4F86 - chains A and F of the 6 polymer chains in the assembly; structure by X-ray diffraction, 3.00 A resolution.

Chain A (and F):
Name: Geranyl diphosphate 2-C-methyltransferase
Organism: Streptomyces lasaliensis
Notes: EC 2.1.1.-; chain F of this document is another copy of the same molecule, construct and numbering; everything in this record applies to it too
Reference sequence: D3KYU3 (GPPMT_STRLS); residues 1-300 here = UniProt positions 1-300
Chain sequence (320 residues; numbered -19 to 300; the number before each row is that of its first residue; numbers below 1 keep their minus sign (Met-19 is residue -19)):
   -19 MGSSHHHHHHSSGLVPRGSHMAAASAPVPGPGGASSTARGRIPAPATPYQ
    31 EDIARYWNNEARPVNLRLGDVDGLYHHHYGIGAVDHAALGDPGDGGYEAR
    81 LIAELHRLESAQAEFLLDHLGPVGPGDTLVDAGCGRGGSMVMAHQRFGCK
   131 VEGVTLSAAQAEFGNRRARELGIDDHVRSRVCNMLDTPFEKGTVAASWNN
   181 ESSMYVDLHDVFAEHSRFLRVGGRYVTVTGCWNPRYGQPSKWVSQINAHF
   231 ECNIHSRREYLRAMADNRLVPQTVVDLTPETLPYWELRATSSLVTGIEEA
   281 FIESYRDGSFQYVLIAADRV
Unresolved in the structure: -19 to 25 (chain F: -19 to 26, 40-41, 72-74)
Sequence notes: expression tag (-19 to 0)
Metal / ion sites: Mg2+: Asn45 (together with geranyl diphosphate)
Small-molecule neighbours:
  - geranyl diphosphate (GPP): Trp37, Glu40, Arg42, Val44, Asn45, His57, His58, Tyr59, Glu181, Met184, Tyr185, Ile226, Phe230, Ile234, Arg268, Thr275, Phe281, Phe290
  - sinefungin (SFG): Gln30, Ile33, Trp37, His56, His57, His58, Asp111, Gly113, Cys114, Gly115, Ser119, Val134, Thr135, Leu136, Ser137, Gln140, Cys162, Asn163, Met164, Asn180, Glu181, Ser182, Tyr185, Val186
Reported in the primary citation:
  - self-association interface (contacts with another copy of this molecule); pairs are residue here / residue on that copy: Tyr29-Tyr216 (backbone contact), Asp32-Tyr216, Thr27, Pro28
  - conformationally variable residues (order/disorder transition, side-chain flip): Ala26 to Asp52, His57
  - binding site for sinefungin: His57, His58, Val134, Thr135, Leu136, Gln140, Asn163, Met164, Tyr185, Val186
  - binding site for geranyl diphosphate: Tyr36, Trp37, Arg42, Asn45, His57, Tyr59, Glu181, Met184, Tyr185, Ile226, Phe230, Ile234, Arg268, Phe281, Phe290
  - Mg2+ coordination: Asn45, His58, Glu89
  - mutagenesis - Y59F: unchanged catalytic activity on geranyl diphosphate
  - mutagenesis - E181A: abolished catalytic activity on geranyl diphosphate
  - catalytic residues: Tyr59, Glu181, Tyr185, Phe230

Interface between chain A and chain F:
Residue-residue contacts (35):
  Gly202(A) - Arg215(F)  hydrogen bond (backbone-side chain)
  Pro214(A) - Val300(F)  hydrophobic
  Arg215(A) - Gly202(F)  hydrogen bond (side chain-backbone)
  Arg215(A) - Asp298(F)  salt bridge
  Arg237(A) - Val250(F)  hydrogen bond (side chain-backbone)
  Arg237(A) - Pro251(F)  hydrogen bond (side chain-backbone)
  Arg237(A) - Gln252(F)
  Arg237(A) - Asp298(F)  salt bridge
  Arg238(A) - Arg248(F)
  Arg238(A) - Val250(F)
  Arg238(A) - Val300(F)
  Leu241(A) - Pro251(F)
  Arg242(A) - Ala245(F)  hydrogen bond (side chain-backbone)
  Ala245(A) - Arg242(F)  hydrogen bond (backbone-side chain)
  Arg248(A) - Arg238(F)
  Val250(A) - Arg237(F)  hydrogen bond (backbone-side chain)
  Val250(A) - Arg238(F)
  Pro251(A) - Arg237(F)  hydrogen bond (backbone-side chain)
  Pro251(A) - Leu241(F)
  Pro251(A) - Val254(F)
  Gln252(A) - Arg237(F)
  Gln252(A) - Val254(F)
  Gln252(A) - Asp256(F)
  Gln252(A) - Gln291(F)  hydrogen bond
  Thr253(A) - Val254(F)
  Val254(A) - Pro251(F)
  Val254(A) - Gln252(F)
  Val254(A) - Thr253(F)
  Val254(A) - Val254(F)  hydrogen bond (backbone-backbone)
  Asp256(A) - Gln252(F)
  Gln291(A) - Gln252(F)
  Asp298(A) - Arg215(F)  salt bridge
  Asp298(A) - Arg237(F)  salt bridge
  Val300(A) - Pro214(F)  hydrophobic
  Val300(A) - Arg238(F)
Other interface residues (no listed pair), chain A (20 interface residues in all): Gly203, Asn213
Other interface residues (no listed pair), chain F (20 interface residues in all): Gly203, Asn213

In short:
The chain A/chain F interface involves 20 residues from each chain, with 10 hydrogen bonds and 4 salt bridges.
Polar contacts include Arg215(A)-Asp298(F), Arg237(A)-Asp298(F) and Gly202(A)-Arg215(F). Bound to chain A:
sinefungin and geranyl diphosphate. The paper reports catalytic residues Tyr59(A), Glu181(A) and Tyr185(A)
among others; E181A of chain A abolishes catalytic activity on geranyl diphosphate.
Chain A and chain F are both Geranyl diphosphate 2-C-methyltransferase (Streptomyces lasaliensis); the
structure, Structure analysis of Geranyl diphosphate methyltransferase in complex with GPP and sinefungin, was
determined by X-ray diffraction, deposited together with 4F84 and 4F85.
